9D5B - chains A and C of the 4 polymer chains in the assembly; structure by electron microscopy, 3.08 A resolution.

[Chain A (and C)]
Protein: Multi-ubiquitin domain-containing protein
Source organism: Methylobacterium brachiatum
Notes: chain C of this document is another copy of the same molecule, construct and numbering; everything in this record applies to it too
UniProt: A0AAJ1WXN4 (A0AAJ1WXN4_9HYPH); residue numbers follow UniProt; this construct covers 2-243
Amino-acid sequence (261 residues; each row starts with the number of its first residue; numbers below 1 keep their minus sign (Met-17 is residue -17)):
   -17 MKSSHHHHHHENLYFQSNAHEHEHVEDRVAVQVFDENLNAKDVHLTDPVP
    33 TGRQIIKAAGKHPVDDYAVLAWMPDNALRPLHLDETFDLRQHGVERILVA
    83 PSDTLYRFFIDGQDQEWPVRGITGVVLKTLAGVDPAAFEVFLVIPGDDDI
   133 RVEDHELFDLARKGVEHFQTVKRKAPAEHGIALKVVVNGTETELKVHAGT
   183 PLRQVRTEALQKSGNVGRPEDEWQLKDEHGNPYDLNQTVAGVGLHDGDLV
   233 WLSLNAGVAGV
Unresolved in the structure: -17 to 9, 156-243
Differences from the reference sequence: initiating methionine (-17); expression tag (-16 to 1)
Ion coordination: Ca2+ site 1: Asp29, Val31 (shared with Asp29(C), Val31(C) of chain C); Ca2+ site 2 near Asp131 (its only coordinating residue here); Ca2+ site 3: Leu142, Arg144, Gly146, Glu148
What the authors report for this chain:
  - Ca2+ coordination: Asp131, Glu148

[How chain A and chain C interact]
Pairs across the interface (17; chain A residue first):
  Asp29(A) - Asp29(C)
  Asp29(A) - Val31(C)
  Pro30(A) - Pro30(C)  hydrophobic
  Pro30(A) - Val31(C)
  Pro30(A) - Arg72(C)
  Val31(A) - Asp29(C)
  Val31(A) - Pro30(C)
  Thr33(A) - Gln36(C)
  Arg35(A) - Arg35(C)
  Arg35(A) - Asp66(C)
  Gln36(A) - Thr33(C)
  Gln36(A) - Gln36(C)
  Gln36(A) - Thr68(C)
  Asp66(A) - Arg35(C)
  Thr68(A) - Gln36(C)
  Arg72(A) - Thr28(C)
  Arg72(A) - Pro30(C)
Other interface residues (no listed pair), chain A (10 interface residues in all): Thr28
Other interface residues (no listed pair), chain C (11 interface residues in all): Lys39

[Overview]
10 residues of chain A and 11 residues of chain C are in contact. Asp29(A) and Val31(A) coordinate Ca2+ site
1. Leu142(A), Arg144(A), Gly146(A) and Glu148(A) coordinate Ca2+ site 3. The paper reports Ca2+ coordination
by Asp131(A) and Glu148(A).
Both chains are Multi-ubiquitin domain-containing protein (Methylobacterium brachiatum). Entry 9D5B (Structure
of Methylobacterium brachiatum multi-ubiquitin protein filament) was determined by electron microscopy (same
publication as 8U38, 9CD2, 9D59 and 9D5A).
